6CGG - chain A; structure by X-ray diffraction, 2.40 A resolution.

# Chain A
Protein: Bifunctional AAC/APH
Source organism: Staphylococcus aureus
Notes: EC 2.3.1.-, 2.7.1.190
UniProt: P0A0C1 (AACA_STAAU); numbering as in UniProt (aligned over 175-479)
Sequence (305 residues; row label = number of the first residue in the row):
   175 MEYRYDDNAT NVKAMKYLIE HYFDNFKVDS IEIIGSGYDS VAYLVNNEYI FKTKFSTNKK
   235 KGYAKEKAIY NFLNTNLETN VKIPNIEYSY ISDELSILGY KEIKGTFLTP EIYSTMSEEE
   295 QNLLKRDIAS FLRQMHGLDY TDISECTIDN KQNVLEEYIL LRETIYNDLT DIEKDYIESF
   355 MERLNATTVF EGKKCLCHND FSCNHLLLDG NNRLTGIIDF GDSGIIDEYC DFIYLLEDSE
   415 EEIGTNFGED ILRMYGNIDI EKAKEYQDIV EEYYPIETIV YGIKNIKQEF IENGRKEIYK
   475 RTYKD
Disordered / not traced: 175-181, 234-235
Metal / ion sites: Mg2+ site 1: Asp-393 (together with GMP-PNP)
Small-molecule neighbours: GMP-PNP (GNP; phosphoaminophosphonic acid-guanylate ester): Ile-208, Gly-209, Ser-210, Gly-211, Ser-214, Ala-216, Ile-224, Lys-226, Tyr-237, Glu-240, Tyr-274, Lys-275, Glu-276, Ile-277, Phe-281, Asn-378, His-379, Leu-381, Ile-392, Asp-393

# In short
Ligands of chain A: GMP-PNP.
Chain A is Bifunctional AAC/APH (Staphylococcus aureus); the structure, Aminoglycoside Phosphotransferase
(2'')-Ia in complex with GMPPNP, Magnesium, and Arbekacin, was determined by X-ray diffraction (same
publication as 6C5U, 6CAV, 6CEY, 6CGD and 6CH4).
